Entry 6OES (electron microscopy, 3.06 A resolution); this record covers chains A and G of the 10 polymer chains in the assembly.

Chain A:
Protein: V(D)J recombination-activating protein 1
Source organism: Mus musculus
Notes: EC 3.1.-.-, 2.3.2.27
UniProt: P15919 (RAG1_MOUSE); residue numbers follow UniProt; this construct covers 1-1040
Amino-acid sequence (1040 residues; each row starts with the number of its first residue):
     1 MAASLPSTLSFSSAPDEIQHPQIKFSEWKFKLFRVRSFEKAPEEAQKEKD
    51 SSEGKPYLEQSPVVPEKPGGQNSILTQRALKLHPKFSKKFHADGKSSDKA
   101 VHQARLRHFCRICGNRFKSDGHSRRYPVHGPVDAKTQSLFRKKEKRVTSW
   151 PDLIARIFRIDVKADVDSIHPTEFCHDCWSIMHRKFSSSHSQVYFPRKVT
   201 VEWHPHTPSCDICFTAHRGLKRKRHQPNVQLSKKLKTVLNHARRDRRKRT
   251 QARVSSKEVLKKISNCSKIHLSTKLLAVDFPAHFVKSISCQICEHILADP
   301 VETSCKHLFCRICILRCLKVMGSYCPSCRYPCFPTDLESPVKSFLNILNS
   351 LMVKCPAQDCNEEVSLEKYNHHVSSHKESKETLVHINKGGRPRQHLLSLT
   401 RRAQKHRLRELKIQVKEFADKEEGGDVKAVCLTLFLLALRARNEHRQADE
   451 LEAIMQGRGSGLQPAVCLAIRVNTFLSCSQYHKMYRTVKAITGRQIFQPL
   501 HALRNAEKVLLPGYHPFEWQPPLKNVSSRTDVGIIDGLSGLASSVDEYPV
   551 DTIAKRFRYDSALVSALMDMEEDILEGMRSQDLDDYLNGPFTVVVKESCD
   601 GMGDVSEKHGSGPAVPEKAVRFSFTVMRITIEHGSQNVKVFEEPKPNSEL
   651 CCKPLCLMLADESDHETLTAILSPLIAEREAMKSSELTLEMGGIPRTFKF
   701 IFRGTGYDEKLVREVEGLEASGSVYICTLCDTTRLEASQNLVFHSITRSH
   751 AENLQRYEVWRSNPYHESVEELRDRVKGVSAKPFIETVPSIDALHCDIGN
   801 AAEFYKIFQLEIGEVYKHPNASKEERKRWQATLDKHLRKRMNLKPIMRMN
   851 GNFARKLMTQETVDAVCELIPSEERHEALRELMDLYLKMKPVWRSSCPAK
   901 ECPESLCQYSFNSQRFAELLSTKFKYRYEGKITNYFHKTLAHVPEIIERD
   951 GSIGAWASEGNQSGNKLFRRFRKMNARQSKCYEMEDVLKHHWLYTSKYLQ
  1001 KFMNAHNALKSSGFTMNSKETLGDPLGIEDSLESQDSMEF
Not modelled in the structure: 1-460, 1009-1040
Differences from the reference sequence: engineered mutation Gln962 (Glu in P15919)
Ion coordination: Ca2+: Asp600, Gly601 (shared with 1 residue of chain F); Zn2+: Cys727, Cys730, His937, His942
Curated features (UniProtKB/Swiss-Prot):
  - zinc finger: Cys290 to Arg329 (RING-type), Leu351 to Lys380 (RAG1-type)
  - DNA-binding region: Gly389 to Gln456 (NBD)
  - binding site (Zn(2+)): Cys266, His270, Cys290, Cys293, His295, Cys305, His307, Cys310, Cys313, Cys325, Cys328, Cys355, Cys360, His372, His376
  - binding site (a divalent metal cation): Asp600, Asp708
  - site: Trp893 (Essential for DNA hairpin formation, participates in base-stacking interactions near the cleavage site)
  - cross-link: Lys233 (Glycyl lysine isopeptide (Lys-Gly) (interchain with G-Cter in ubiquitin))
  - mutagenesis: Lys233 (K233M: Abolishes autoubiquitination), His307 (H307A: Displays lower E3 ligase activity and affects the joining step of V(D)J recombination), Cys325 (C325G: Loss of E3 ligase activity and affects the joining step of V(D)J recombination), Arg391 (R391A: Defects in converting nicked products to hairpins; R391L: Impairs DNA-binding and hairpin formation while maintaining some nicking activity), Arg393 (R393A: Impairs DNA-binding and hairpin formation while maintaining some nicking activity), Arg401 (R401A: Allows robust hairpin activity), Arg402 (R402A: Defects in converting nicked products to hairpins), Lys405 (K405A: Reduced hairpin activity), His406 (H406A: Allows robust hairpin activity), Arg407 (R407A: Impairs DNA-binding and reduces hairpin formation without affecting nicking activity), Asn443 (N443A: Impairs DNA-binding; when associated with A-445), His445 (H445A: Impairs DNA-binding; when associated with A-443), 22 further mutagenesis entries in UniProt
Reported in the primary citation:
  - binding site for the 50-nt DNA strand: Met847, Arg848
  - mutagenesis - E962Q: abolished catalytic activity (disintegration reaction) (citing earlier work)
  - mutagenesis - R848A (2 fold): increased catalytic activity on disintegration
  - mutagenesis - R848A (3 fold): increased catalytic activity (strand-transfer reaction)
  - binding site for the 61-nt DNA strand (chain G): Met847

Chain G:
Molecule: 61-nt DNA strand
Sequence (61 nucleotides; numbered 1 to 61; the number before each row is that of its first residue):
     1 CGGGTTTTTGTCTGGCTTCACACTTGATTTGCATCACTGTGCGCCGCAGG
    51 CCAGATCCAGG
Not modelled in the structure: 1-27
Ion coordination: Ca2+: DC42 (shared with 2 residues of chain C)

Interface between chain A and chain G:
Contacting residue pairs (26; chain A residue first):
  Tyr485(A) with DG31(G), hydrogen bond to the phosphate
  Lys489(A) with DT30(G), hydrogen bond to the phosphate; DG31(G), salt bridge to the phosphate
  Gln495(A) with DT30(G), phosphate contact
  Pro499(A) with DT30(G), phosphate contact
  His501(A) with DT29(G), sugar contact; DT30(G), salt bridge to the phosphate
  Ser606(A) with DG39(G), phosphate contact
  Lys608(A) with DC37(G), phosphate contact; DT38(G), phosphate contact
  His609(A) with DC37(G), phosphate contact; DT38(G), hydrogen bond to the phosphate
  Gly610(A) with DC37(G), phosphate contact
  Ala720(A) with DG50(G), phosphate contact
  Gly722(A) with DG50(G), base contact; DC51(G), sugar contact; DC52(G), sugar contact
  Ser723(A) with DC51(G), phosphate contact; DC52(G), phosphate contact
  Val724(A) with DC52(G), phosphate contact
  Arg773(A) with DC52(G), salt bridge to the phosphate
  Met847(A) with DC45(G), base contact; DG46(G), base contact
  Arg848(A) with DG46(G), base contact
  Gln978(A) with DC37(G), sugar contact; DT38(G), sugar contact
Other interface residues (no listed pair), chain A (19 interface residues in all): Ser611, Glu719

Summary:
19 residues of chain A and 11 residues of chain G are in contact; the contacts include 3 hydrogen bonds and 3
salt bridges. Polar pairs include Tyr485(A)-DG31(G), Lys489(A)-DT30(G) and His609(A)-DT38(G). The paper
reports a binding site for the 50-nt DNA strand at Met847(A) and Arg848(A); E962Q of chain A abolishes
catalytic activity (disintegration reaction).
Here chain A is V(D)J recombination-activating protein 1 (Mus musculus) and chain G is a 61-nt DNA strand.
Entry 6OES (Cryo-EM structure of mouse RAG1/2 STC complex (without NBD domain)) was determined by electron
microscopy together with 6OET from the same study.
